8IGD - chains A and D; structure by X-ray diffraction, 2.90 A resolution.

[Chain A]
Name: Double-stranded RNA-binding domain (DsRBD)-containing protein
From: Arabidopsis thaliana
UniProtKB: F4JHB3 (F4JHB3_ARATH); residues 71-162 here = UniProt positions 71-162
Chain sequence (97 residues; numbered 68 to 164; the number before each row is that of its first residue):
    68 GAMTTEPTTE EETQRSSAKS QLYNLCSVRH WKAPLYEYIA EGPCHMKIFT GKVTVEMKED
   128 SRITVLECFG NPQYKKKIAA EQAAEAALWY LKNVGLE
Unresolved in the structure: 68-82
Construct notes: expression tag (68-70, 163-164)

[Chain D]
Name: Double-stranded RNA-binding protein 4
From: Arabidopsis thaliana
UniProtKB: Q8H1D4 (DRB4_ARATH); residues 294-355 here = UniProt positions 294-355
Chain sequence (71 residues; each row starts with the number of its first residue):
   293 METSSCVVDE SEKKKLIMGT GHLSIPTGQH VVCRPWNPEI TLPQDAEMLF RDDKFIAYRL
   353 VKPLEHHHHH H
Unresolved in the structure: 293-305, 355-363
Construct notes: initiating methionine (293); expression tag (356-363)
What the authors report for this chain:
  - contacts within the chain: Arg-343/Asp-345 (salt bridge)

[How chain A and chain D interact]
Contacting residue pairs (40):
  Met-124(A) / Ile-317(D)  hydrophobic
  Glu-126(A) / Ile-317(D)
  Ile-130(A) / Gly-320(D)
  Thr-131(A) / Ile-317(D)
  Thr-131(A) / Pro-318(D)
  Thr-131(A) / Thr-319(D)
  Thr-131(A) / Gly-320(D)  hydrogen bond (side chain-backbone)
  Thr-131(A) / Gln-321(D)
  Val-132(A) / Gln-321(D)
  Val-132(A) / His-322(D)
  Val-132(A) / Val-323(D)  hydrogen bond (backbone-backbone)
  Leu-133(A) / Val-323(D)
  Leu-133(A) / Cys-325(D)  hydrophobic
  Glu-134(A) / His-322(D)  salt bridge
  Glu-134(A) / Val-323(D)  hydrogen bond (backbone-backbone)
  Glu-134(A) / Val-324(D)
  Glu-134(A) / Cys-325(D)  hydrogen bond (backbone-backbone)
  Cys-135(A) / Cys-325(D)
  Phe-136(A) / Val-324(D)  hydrophobic
  Phe-136(A) / Cys-325(D)  hydrogen bond (backbone-backbone)
  Phe-136(A) / Arg-326(D)
  Phe-136(A) / Pro-327(D)
  Gly-137(A) / Pro-327(D)
  Asn-138(A) / Pro-327(D)
  Glu-152(A) / Phe-347(D)
  Ala-153(A) / Phe-347(D)  hydrophobic
  Trp-156(A) / Phe-342(D)  hydrophobic
  Trp-156(A) / Asp-344(D)  hydrogen bond
  Trp-156(A) / Phe-347(D)  hydrophobic
  Tyr-157(A) / Pro-318(D)
  Tyr-157(A) / Val-323(D)
  Tyr-157(A) / Cys-325(D)  hydrophobic
  Tyr-157(A) / Phe-342(D)  hydrophobic
  Tyr-157(A) / Ala-349(D)  hydrophobic
  Asn-160(A) / His-314(D)
  Asn-160(A) / Leu-315(D)  hydrogen bond (backbone-backbone)
  Asn-160(A) / Phe-342(D)
  Val-161(A) / Leu-315(D)
  Val-161(A) / Ser-316(D)
  Gly-162(A) / His-314(D)
Also at the interface, not in a pair above, chain A (19 interface residues in all): Arg-129
Also at the interface, not in a pair above, chain D (21 interface residues in all): Asn-329, Arg-343, Ile-348
From the paper, about this interface:
  - residue pairs: Thr-131(A)/Gly-320(D) (hydrogen bond), Glu-134(A)/His-322(D) (salt bridge), Phe-136(A)/Arg-326(D) (cation-pi contact)
  - interface residues, chain A: Glu-134(A), Phe-136(A)
  - interface residues, chain D: Val-323(D), Cys-325(D)

[Summary]
19 residues of chain A face 21 of chain D across their interface; the contacts include 7 hydrogen bonds and 1
salt bridge. Among the polar pairs are Glu-134(A)/His-322(D), Thr-131(A)/Gly-320(D) and Trp-156(A)/Asp-344(D).
The paper describes a hydrogen bond between Thr-131(A) and Gly-320(D); a salt bridge between Glu-134(A) and
His-322(D); a cation-pi contact between Phe-136(A) and Arg-326(D). From the paper: interface residues
Glu-134(A), Phe-136(A) and Val-323(D) among others; contacts within the chain involving Arg-343(D) and
Asp-345(D).
Chain A is Double-stranded RNA-binding domain (DsRBD)-containing protein and chain D is Double-stranded
RNA-binding protein 4, both from Arabidopsis thaliana; the structure, The crystal structure of the minimal
interaction domains of DRB7.2:DRB4 complex, was determined by X-ray diffraction.
